Entry 4NTM (X-ray diffraction, 2.05 A resolution); this record covers chains A and B of the 6 polymer chains in the assembly.

# Chain A (and B)
Molecule: 6-carboxy-5,6,7,8-tetrahydropterin synthase
Organism: Escherichia coli
Notes: EC 4.1.2.50; chain B of this document is another copy of the same molecule, construct and numbering; everything in this record applies to it too
Reference sequence: P65870 (QUED_ECOLI); numbering as in UniProt (aligned over 1-121)
Chain sequence (121 residues; row label = number of the first residue in the row):
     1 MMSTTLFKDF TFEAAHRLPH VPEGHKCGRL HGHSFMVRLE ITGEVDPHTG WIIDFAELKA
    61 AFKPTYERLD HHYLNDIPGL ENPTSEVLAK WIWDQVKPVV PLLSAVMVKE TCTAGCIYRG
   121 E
Not modelled in the structure: 21-26, 121 (chain B: 1)
Modified / non-standard residues: Mse1, Mse2, Mse36, Mse107 (selenomethionine; parent Met)
Metal / ion sites: Zn2+: H16, H31, H33 (together with 6-carboxy-5,6,7,8-tetrahydropterin)
Residues lining bound ligands:
  - 6-carboxy-5,6,7,8-tetrahydropterin (2K8; (6R)-2-amino-4-oxo-3,4,5,6,7,8-hexahydropteridine-6-carboxylic acid), molecule 1: L6, W51, I53, D54, F55
  - 6-carboxy-5,6,7,8-tetrahydropterin (2K8), molecule 2: H16, L18, C27, H31, H33, T84, S85, E86, E110
Curated features (UniProtKB/Swiss-Prot):
  - active site: C27 (Proton acceptor), H71 (Charge relay system), E110 (Charge relay system)
  - binding site (Zn(2+)): H16, H31, H33
From the paper describing this entry:
  - binding site for 6-carboxy-5,6,7,8-tetrahydropterin: F55
  - conformationally variable residues (side-chain flip): H25, C27, F55
  - Zn2+ coordination: H16, H31, H33
  - catalytic residues: H25, D54 (proposed by the authors, not directly observed)
  - mutagenesis - H25A/D54N/D70N/H71A, C27A: abolished catalytic activity
  - mutagenesis - D70N/H71A: decreased catalytic activity on H2NTP
  - mutagenesis - H25A/D54N: abolished catalytic activity on H2NTP
  - mutagenesis - D70N/H71A: unchanged catalytic activity
  - mutagenesis - H25A/D54N: decreased catalytic activity on sepiapterin

# How chain A and chain B interact
Residue-residue contacts (37; chain A residue first):
  Mse1(A) - K90(B)
  Mse1(A) - Y118(B)  hydrogen bond (backbone-side chain)
  Mse1(A) - G120(B)
  Mse2(A) - Y118(B)  hydrogen bond (backbone-side chain)
  Mse2(A) - R119(B)
  Mse2(A) - G120(B)
  Mse2(A) - E121(B)
  S3(A) - Y118(B)
  S3(A) - R119(B)  hydrogen bond (backbone-backbone)
  T4(A) - I117(B)
  T4(A) - Y118(B)
  T5(A) - C116(B)
  T5(A) - I117(B)  hydrogen bond (backbone-backbone)
  L6(A) - E86(B)
  L6(A) - G115(B)
  F7(A) - Mse107(B)
  F7(A) - K109(B)
  F7(A) - A114(B)
  F7(A) - G115(B)  hydrogen bond (backbone-backbone)
  K8(A) - T113(B)
  D9(A) - T113(B)  hydrogen bond (backbone-backbone)
  H48(A) - H20(B)  hydrogen bond (backbone-side chain)
  H48(A) - N82(B)  hydrogen bond (backbone-side chain)
  T49(A) - N82(B)  hydrogen bond (backbone-side chain)
  T49(A) - T84(B)
  G50(A) - N82(B)
  G50(A) - T84(B)  hydrogen bond (backbone-side chain)
  G50(A) - E86(B)
  G50(A) - V87(B)
  W51(A) - L18(B)  hydrophobic
  W51(A) - V21(B)  hydrophobic
  W51(A) - E86(B)
  I52(A) - E86(B)  hydrogen bond (backbone-side chain)
  D54(A) - H25(B)  salt bridge
  F55(A) - E110(B)
  F55(A) - A114(B)  hydrophobic
  F55(A) - G115(B)
Interface residues without a listed pair, chain A (18 interface residues in all): V45, I53
Interface residues without a listed pair, chain B (23 interface residues in all): S85, C112

# Overview
Chain A and chain B form an interface of 18 and 23 residues respectively, with 11 hydrogen bonds and 1 salt
bridge. Among the polar pairs are D54(A)-H25(B), Mse1(A)-Y118(B) and Mse2(A)-Y118(B). From the paper:
catalytic residues H25(A) and D54(A); H25A/D54N/D70N/H71A and C27A of chain A abolish catalytic activity; 4
substitutions were tested in all.
Chain A and chain B are both 6-carboxy-5,6,7,8-tetrahydropterin synthase (Escherichia coli); the structure,
QueD soaked with sepiapterin (selenomethionine substituted protein), was determined by X-ray diffraction
together with 4NTK and 4NTN from the same study.
